PDB entry 7DSS | electron microscopy, 3.90 A resolution | chains 1 and 3 of the 5 polymer chains in the assembly

Chain 1:
Molecule: VP1 of O type FMDV capsid
Organism: Foot-and-mouth disease virus
Chain sequence (208 residues; each row starts with the number of its first residue):
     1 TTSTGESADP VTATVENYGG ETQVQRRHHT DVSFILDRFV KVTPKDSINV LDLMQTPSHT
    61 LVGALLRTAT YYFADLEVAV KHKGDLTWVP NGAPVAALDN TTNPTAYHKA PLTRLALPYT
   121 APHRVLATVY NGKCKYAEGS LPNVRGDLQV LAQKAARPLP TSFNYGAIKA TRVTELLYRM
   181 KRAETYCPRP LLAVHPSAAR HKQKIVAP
Unresolved in the structure: 136-143

Chain 3:
Molecule: VP3 of O-type FMDV capsid
Organism: Foot-and-mouth disease virus
Chain sequence (219 residues; each row starts with the number of its first residue):
     1 GIFPVACSDG YGGLVTTDPK TADPVYGKVF NPPRNMLPGR FTNLLDVAEA CPTFLHFDGD
    61 VPYVTTKTDS DRVLAQFDLS LAAKHMSNTF LAGLAQYYTQ YSGTVNLHFM FTGPTDAKAR
   121 YMIAIAPPGM EPPKTPEAAA HCIHAEWDTG LNSKFTFSIP YLSAADYAYT ASDAAETTNV
   181 QGWVCLFQIT HGKAEGDALV VLASAGKDFE LRLPVDARQ

Interface between chain 1 and chain 3:
Contacting residue pairs (36; chain 1 residue first):
  Asn-91(1) / Thr-99(3)
  Asn-91(1) / Gln-100(3)
  Asn-91(1) / Tyr-169(3)
  Gly-92(1) / Tyr-169(3)
  Ala-93(1) / Thr-99(3)
  Ala-93(1) / Val-215(3)  hydrophobic
  Ala-97(1) / Asp-216(3)
  Asn-100(1) / Asp-216(3)  hydrogen bond (side chain-backbone)
  Asn-100(1) / Ala-217(3)
  Asn-100(1) / Arg-218(3)
  Thr-101(1) / Thr-16(3)
  Thr-102(1) / Thr-16(3)
  Thr-102(1) / Thr-17(3)
  Thr-102(1) / Asp-216(3)  hydrogen bond
  Asn-103(1) / Thr-16(3)
  Asn-103(1) / Val-215(3)
  Asn-103(1) / Asp-216(3)
  Pro-104(1) / Thr-16(3)
  Pro-104(1) / Thr-17(3)
  Thr-105(1) / Leu-14(3)
  Thr-105(1) / Val-15(3)
  Thr-105(1) / Thr-16(3)  hydrogen bond (backbone-backbone)
  Ala-106(1) / Leu-14(3)
  Tyr-107(1) / Leu-14(3)  hydrogen bond (backbone-backbone)
  Lys-109(1) / Tyr-11(3)
  Lys-109(1) / Gly-13(3)
  Pro-111(1) / Asp-9(3)
  Leu-112(1) / Gly-10(3)
  Arg-114(1) / Gly-10(3)  hydrogen bond (backbone-backbone)
  Arg-114(1) / Tyr-11(3)
  Thr-120(1) / Gln-100(3)
  Ala-121(1) / Arg-212(3)
  Pro-122(1) / Asp-166(3)
  Pro-122(1) / Tyr-167(3)
  Pro-122(1) / Tyr-169(3)
  Ser-162(1) / Tyr-169(3)
Interface residues without a listed pair, chain 1 (23 interface residues in all): Pro-90, Pro-94, Thr-113
Interface residues without a listed pair, chain 3 (23 interface residues in all): Gly-12, Ala-165, Ala-171, Leu-213, Pro-214

Overview:
The chain 1/chain 3 interface involves 23 residues from each chain; the contacts include 5 hydrogen bonds.
Polar contacts include Asn-100(1)/Asp-216(3), Thr-102(1)/Asp-216(3) and Thr-105(1)/Thr-16(3).
Chain 1 is VP1 of O type FMDV capsid and chain 3 is VP3 of O-type FMDV capsid, both from Foot-and-mouth
disease virus; the structure, Complex of FMDV and M8 Nab, was determined by electron microscopy, deposited
together with 7DST.
